2F16 - chains B and C of the 28 polymer chains in the assembly; structure by X-ray diffraction, 2.80 A resolution.

== Chain B ==
Molecule: Proteasome component Y13
From: Saccharomyces cerevisiae
Notes: EC 3.4.25.1
Reference sequence: P23638 (PSA4_YEAST); the construct lacks a stretch of the UniProt sequence and is renumbered around it, so the offset changes along the chain: 4-63 = UniProt 2-61; 64-144 = UniProt 63-143; 145-200 = UniProt 145-200; 202-204 = UniProt 201-203; 2 more segments
Amino-acid sequence (244 residues; row label = number of the first residue in the row; note: 1 number in that range is skipped by the numbering (no residue carries it; nothing is unmodelled there); a row labelled like 20A-20B holds insertion residues (20A, then the next letters in order)):
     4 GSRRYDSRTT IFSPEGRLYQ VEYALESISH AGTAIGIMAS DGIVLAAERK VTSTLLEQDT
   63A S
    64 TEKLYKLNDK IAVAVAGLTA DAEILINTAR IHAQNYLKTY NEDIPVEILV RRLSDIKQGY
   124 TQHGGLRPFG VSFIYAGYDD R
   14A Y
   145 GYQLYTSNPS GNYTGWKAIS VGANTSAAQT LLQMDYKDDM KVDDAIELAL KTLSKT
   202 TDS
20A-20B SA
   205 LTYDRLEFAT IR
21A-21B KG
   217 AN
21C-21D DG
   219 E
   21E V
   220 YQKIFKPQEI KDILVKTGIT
Curated features (UniProtKB/Swiss-Prot):
  - cross-link (Glycyl lysine isopeptide (Lys-Gly)): Lys101 (interchain with G-Cter in ubiquitin), Lys199 (interchain with G-Cter in ubiquitin), Lys225 (interchain with G-Cter in ubiquitin)

== Chain C ==
Molecule: Proteasome component PRE6
From: Saccharomyces cerevisiae
Notes: EC 3.4.25.1
Reference sequence: P40303 (PSA7_YEAST); the construct lacks a stretch of the UniProt sequence and is renumbered around it, so the offset changes along the chain: 7-62 = UniProt 3-58; 63-143 = UniProt 60-140; 145-180 = UniProt 144-179; 182-203 = UniProt 184-205; 1 more segments
Amino-acid sequence (241 residues; each row starts with the number of its first residue; note: 3 numbers in that range are skipped by the numbering (no residue carries them; nothing is unmodelled there); a row labelled like 18A-18D holds insertion residues (18A, then the next letters in order)):
     7 GYDRALSIFS PDGHIFQVEY ALEAVKRGTC AVGVKGKNCV VLGCERRSTL KLQDTR
   62A I
    63 TPSKVSKIDS HVVLSFSGLN ADSRILIEKA RVEAQSHRLT LEDPVTVEYL TRYVAGVQQR
   123 YTQSGGVRPF GVSTLIAGFD P
   14A R
   144 D
   14B D
   145 EPKLYQTEPS GIYSSWSAQT IGRNSKTVRE FLEKNY
18A-18D DRKE
   182 PPATVEECVK LTVRSLLEVV QT
   206 GAKNIEITVV KPDSDIVALS SEEINQYVTQ IEQEKQEQ
Curated features (UniProtKB/Swiss-Prot):
  - modified residue: Thr63 (Phosphothreonine)

== How chain B and chain C interact ==
Pairs across the interface (71; chain B residue first):
  Arg6(B) - Arg10(C)  hydrogen bond (backbone-side chain)
  Asp9(B) - Tyr8(C)  hydrogen bond
  Asp9(B) - Arg10(C)  salt bridge
  Arg11(B) - Arg10(C)
  Thr13(B) - Leu12(C)
  Thr13(B) - Arg130(C)
  Ile14(B) - Gln23(C)
  Tyr14A(B) - Arg62(C)  hydrogen bond (backbone-side chain)
  Tyr14A(B) - Ile62A(C)  hydrophobic
  Phe15(B) - Gln23(C)  hydrogen bond (backbone-side chain)
  Phe15(B) - Tyr26(C)
  Phe15(B) - Ala27(C)  hydrophobic
  Phe15(B) - Leu81(C)  hydrophobic
  Phe15(B) - Arg130(C)
  Phe15(B) - Pro131(C)
  Phe15(B) - Gly133(C)
  Ser16(B) - Tyr26(C)
  Pro17(B) - Tyr26(C)  hydrophobic
  Pro17(B) - Glu29(C)
  Glu18(B) - Glu29(C)
  Glu18(B) - Arg33(C)  hydrogen bond (backbone-side chain)
  Gly19(B) - Tyr26(C)
  Gly19(B) - Glu29(C)
  Gly19(B) - Ala30(C)
  Arg20(B) - Arg33(C)
  Leu21(B) - Arg130(C)
  Met41(B) - Asp60(C)
  Met41(B) - Arg62(C)
  Arg114(B) - Arg86(C)
  Ser117(B) - Arg86(C)  hydrogen bond (backbone-side chain)
  Asp118(B) - Arg86(C)  salt bridge
  Gln121(B) - Ala83(C)
  Gln121(B) - Asp84(C)
  Gln121(B) - Ile87(C)
  Thr124(B) - Arg130(C)  hydrogen bond (backbone-side chain)
  Gln125(B) - Tyr123(C)
  Gln125(B) - Gly128(C)
  Gln125(B) - Val129(C)
  Gln125(B) - Arg130(C)  hydrogen bond (backbone-backbone)
  Gln125(B) - Phe132(C)
  His126(B) - Gly128(C)
  His126(B) - Val129(C)
  Gly127(B) - Tyr8(C)
  Gly127(B) - Gly128(C)
  Gly128(B) - Tyr8(C)
  Tyr146(B) - Arg62(C)  hydrogen bond (backbone-side chain)
  Gln147(B) - Ile62A(C)
  Leu148(B) - Ile62A(C)
  Tyr149(B) - Ile62A(C)
  Ser154(B) - Ala83(C)
  Gly155(B) - Ala83(C)
  Gly155(B) - Arg86(C)  hydrogen bond (backbone-side chain)
  Asn156(B) - Asn82(C)  hydrogen bond
  Tyr157(B) - Pro64(C)
  Tyr157(B) - Arg86(C)
  Thr158(B) - Thr63(C)
  Gly159(B) - Gln59(C)
  Gly159(B) - Asp60(C)  hydrogen bond (backbone-backbone)
  Gly159(B) - Thr63(C)  hydrogen bond (backbone-side chain)
  Trp160(B) - Leu56(C)  hydrophobic
  Trp160(B) - Leu58(C)
  Trp160(B) - Gln59(C)
  Trp160(B) - Asp60(C)
  Lys161(B) - Leu58(C)  hydrogen bond (backbone-backbone)
  Lys161(B) - Gln59(C)
  Ala162(B) - Leu58(C)
  Gln173(B) - Leu58(C)
  Leu176(B) - Leu58(C)  hydrophobic
  Gln177(B) - Lys57(C)
  Gln177(B) - Leu58(C)
  Tyr180(B) - Leu58(C)  hydrophobic
Other interface residues (no listed pair), chain B (41 interface residues in all): Glu110

== In short ==
The interface between chain B and chain C involves 41 residues on one side and 31 on the other; the contacts
include 14 hydrogen bonds and 2 salt bridges. Polar pairs include Asp9(B)-Arg10(C), Asp118(B)-Arg86(C) and
Arg6(B)-Arg10(C).
Here chain B is Proteasome component Y13 and chain C is Proteasome component PRE6, both from Saccharomyces
cerevisiae. Entry 2F16 (Crystal structure of the yeast 20S proteasome in complex with bortezomib) was
determined by X-ray diffraction.
